Entry 4WNJ (X-ray diffraction, 1.40 A resolution); this record covers chains A and B.

== Chain A (and B) ==
Molecule: Transthyretin
Source organism: Homo sapiens
Notes: chain B of this document is another copy of the same molecule, construct and numbering; everything in this record applies to it too
Reference sequence: P02766 (TTHY_HUMAN); residues 1-127 here correspond to UniProt positions 21-147 (UniProt number = residue number + 20)
Chain sequence (127 residues; numbered 1 to 127; the number before each row is that of its first residue):
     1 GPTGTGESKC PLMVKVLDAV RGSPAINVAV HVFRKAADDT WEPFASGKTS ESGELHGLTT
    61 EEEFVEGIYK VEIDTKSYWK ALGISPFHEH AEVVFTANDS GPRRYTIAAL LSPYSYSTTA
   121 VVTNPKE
Not modelled in the structure: 1-9, 126-127 (chain B: 1-9, 125-127)
Curated features (UniProtKB/Swiss-Prot):
  - binding site (L-thyroxine): K15, E54, S117
  - modified residue: C10 (Sulfocysteine), E42 (4-carboxyglutamate), S52 (Phosphoserine)
  - glycosylation: N98 (N-linked (GlcNAc...) asparagine)

== How chain A and chain B interact ==
Pairs across the interface (39; chain A residue first):
  F87(A) - F95(B)  hydrophobic
  F87(A) - Y105(B)  hydrophobic
  F87(A) - I107(B)  hydrophobic
  F87(A) - A120(B)  hydrophobic
  H88(A) - V93(B)
  H88(A) - V94(B)
  H88(A) - T118(B)
  E89(A) - V94(B)  hydrogen bond (backbone-backbone)
  E89(A) - F95(B)
  E89(A) - T96(B)  hydrogen bond
  E92(A) - E92(B)
  E92(A) - Y116(B)  hydrogen bond (backbone-side chain)
  V93(A) - H88(B)
  V94(A) - H88(B)
  V94(A) - E89(B)  hydrogen bond (backbone-backbone)
  V94(A) - H90(B)
  V94(A) - E92(B)
  F95(A) - F87(B)  hydrophobic
  T96(A) - E89(B)  hydrogen bond
  Y105(A) - F87(B)  hydrophobic
  I107(A) - F87(B)  hydrophobic
  Y114(A) - T119(B)
  Y114(A) - A120(B)  hydrogen bond (backbone-backbone)
  S115(A) - T118(B)  hydrogen bond (side chain-backbone)
  S115(A) - T119(B)  hydrogen bond
  Y116(A) - E92(B)  hydrogen bond (side chain-backbone)
  Y116(A) - Y116(B)
  Y116(A) - S117(B)
  Y116(A) - T118(B)  hydrogen bond (backbone-backbone)
  S117(A) - Y116(B)
  S117(A) - S117(B)
  T118(A) - S115(B)  hydrogen bond (backbone-side chain)
  T118(A) - Y116(B)  hydrogen bond (backbone-backbone)
  T119(A) - Y114(B)  hydrogen bond (side chain-backbone)
  T119(A) - S115(B)
  A120(A) - F87(B)  hydrophobic
  A120(A) - Y114(B)  hydrogen bond (backbone-backbone)
  V122(A) - F87(B)  hydrophobic
  V122(A) - Y114(B)  hydrophobic
Other interface residues (no listed pair), chain A (20 interface residues in all): I68, H90
Other interface residues (no listed pair), chain B (21 interface residues in all): I68, K76, V122

== Summary ==
20 residues of chain A face 21 of chain B across their interface; the contacts include 14 hydrogen bonds.
Polar pairs include E89(A)-T96(B), E92(A)-Y116(B) and S115(A)-T118(B). Curated annotation (UniProt) lists 3
L-thyroxine-binding residues on chain A.
Both chains are Transthyretin (Homo sapiens). Entry 4WNJ (Crystal structure of Transthyretin-quercetin
complex) was determined by X-ray diffraction (same publication as 4WNS and 4WO0).
